Entry 4M5B (X-ray diffraction, 1.83 A resolution); this record covers chain A.

# Chain A
Protein: Cobalamin biosynthesis protein CbiM
Organism: Thermoanaerobacter tengcongensis
UniProt: Q8R9C0 (Q8R9C0_THETN); numbering as in UniProt (aligned over 1-209)
Sequence (217 residues; row label = number of the first residue in the row):
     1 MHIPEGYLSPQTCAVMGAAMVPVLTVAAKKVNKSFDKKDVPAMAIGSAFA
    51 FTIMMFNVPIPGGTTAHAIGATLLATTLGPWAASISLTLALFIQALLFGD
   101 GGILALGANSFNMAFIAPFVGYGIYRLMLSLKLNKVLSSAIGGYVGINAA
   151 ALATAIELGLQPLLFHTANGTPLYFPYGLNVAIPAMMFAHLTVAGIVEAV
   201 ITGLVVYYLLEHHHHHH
Unresolved in the structure: 215-217
Differences from the reference sequence: expression tag (210-217)
Bound ions: Ni2+: M1, H2, H67
Ligand contacts:
  - hexane-1,6-diol (HEZ), molecule 1: G6, Y7, Y174, F175, P176, Y177
  - hexane-1,6-diol (HEZ), molecule 2: P10, C13, A14, G17, L104, G107
  - hexane-1,6-diol (HEZ), molecule 3: T12, V15, M16, A153, I156, E157, L160, L164
  - hexane-1,6-diol (HEZ), molecule 4: A19, P22, V23, F111, F115
  - hexane-1,6-diol (HEZ), molecule 5: P22, V23, V26, W81, F115
  - hexane-1,6-diol (HEZ), molecule 6: L24, T25, A28, I85, T88
  - hexane-1,6-diol (HEZ), molecule 7: A28, V31, V40, M43, A44, I85, L89
  - hexane-1,6-diol (HEZ), molecule 8: A42, I45, G46, F49, L73, L74, T77, L78, V205, L209
  - hexane-1,6-diol (HEZ), molecule 9: I45, A48, F49, T52
  - hexane-1,6-diol (HEZ), molecule 10: I53, F56, V197, I201
  - hexane-1,6-diol (HEZ), molecule 11: P61, G62, Y177, V181, P184, A185
  - hexane-1,6-diol (HEZ), molecule 12: A95, L96, L97, F98, G99, I103
  - hexane-1,6-diol (HEZ), molecule 13: F115, I116, F119, V120, G123
  - hexane-1,6-diol (HEZ), molecule 14: I124, M128, L133, I141, V145
  - hexane-1,6-diol (HEZ), molecule 15: V136, A140, A199, V200, G203, L204, Y207
  - hexane-1,6-diol (HEZ), molecule 16: Y144, F188, L191, T192
  - hexane-1,6-diol (HEZ), molecule 17: Y144, L191, T192, I196
  - hexane-1,6-diol (HEZ), molecule 18: P162, H166, G170, P172
  - hexane-1,6-diol (HEZ), molecule 19: I183, P184, M187, F188, L191
  - hexane-1,6-diol (HEZ), molecule 20: I196, V197, V200, I201
What the authors report for this chain:
  - Ni2+ coordination: M1, H2, H67
  - contacts within the chain: M1-M113 (hydrophobic contact), M1-A150 (hydrophobic contact), M1-A151 (hydrophobic contact), M1-H190 (hydrophobic contact), H2-Q94 (hydrogen bond), M1-T65 (hydrogen bond), H67-A68 (hydrogen bond), H67-H190 (water-mediated contact), M186-H190 (hydrogen bond), I69-E198 (hydrogen bond)

# Summary
Chain A binds 20 copies of hexane-1,6-diol. M1, H2 and H67 form the Ni2+ site. From the paper: Ni2+
coordination by M1, H2 and H67; contacts within the chain involving M1, M113 and A150 among others.
Chain A is Cobalamin biosynthesis protein CbiM (Thermoanaerobacter tengcongensis); the structure, Crystal
Structure of an Truncated Transition Metal Transporter, was determined by X-ray diffraction together with 4M58
and 4M5C from the same study.
